Entry 3FSW (X-ray diffraction, 2.00 A resolution); this record covers chain A.

[Chain A]
Molecule: Azurin
Source organism: Pseudomonas aeruginosa
Reference sequence: P00282 (AZUR_PSEAE); residues 1-128 here correspond to UniProt positions 21-148 (UniProt number = residue number + 20)
Chain sequence (128 residues; numbered 1 to 128; the number before each row is that of its first residue):
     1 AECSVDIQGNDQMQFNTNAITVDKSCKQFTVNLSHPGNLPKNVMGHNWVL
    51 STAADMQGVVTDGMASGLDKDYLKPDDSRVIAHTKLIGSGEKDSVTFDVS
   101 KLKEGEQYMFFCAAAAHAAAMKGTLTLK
Unresolved in the structure: 1
Curated features (UniProtKB/Swiss-Prot):
  - binding site (Cu cation): H46, C112, H117, M121
Cystine bridges: C3-C26
Ion coordination: Cu ion: H46, C112, H117
What the authors report for this chain:
  - Cu ion coordination: C112

[In short]
H46, C112 and H117 coordinate a Cu ion ion. Curated annotation (UniProt) lists 4 Cu cation-binding residues.
The paper reports Cu ion coordination by C112.
Chain A is Azurin (Pseudomonas aeruginosa); the structure, Pseudomonas aeruginosa Azurin with mutated
metal-binding loop sequence (CAAAAHAAAM), was determined by X-ray diffraction (same publication as 3FS9, 3FSA,
3FSV, 3FSZ and 3FT0).
